6N7R - chains P and R of the 18 polymer chains in the assembly; structure by electron microscopy, 3.20 A resolution.

Chain P:
Molecule: Small nuclear ribonucleoprotein F
From: Saccharomyces cerevisiae (strain ATCC 204508 / S288c)
UniProtKB: P54999 (RUXF_YEAST); residues 1-86 here = UniProt positions 1-86
Chain sequence (86 residues; numbered 1 to 86; the number before each row is that of its first residue):
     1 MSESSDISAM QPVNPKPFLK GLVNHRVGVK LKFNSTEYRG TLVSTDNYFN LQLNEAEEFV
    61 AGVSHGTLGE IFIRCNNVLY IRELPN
Unresolved in the structure: 1-11, 86

Chain R:
Molecule: U1 snRNA
From: Saccharomyces cerevisiae
Sequence (568 nucleotides; row label = number of the first residue in the row):
     1 AUACUUACCU UAAGAUAUCA GAGGAGAUCA AGAAGUCCUA CUGAUCAAAC AUGCGCUUCC
    61 AAUAGUAGAA GGACGUUAAG CAUUUAUCAU UGAACUAUAA UUGUUCAUUG AAGUCAUUGA
   121 UGCAAACUCC UUGGUCACAC ACACAUACGG CGCGGAAGGC GUGUUUGCUG ACGUUUCCAU
   181 UCCCUUGUUU CAAUCAUUGG UUAAUCCCUU GAUUCCUUUG GGGAUUUUUG GGUUAAACUG
   241 AUUUUUGGGG CCCUUUGUUU CUUCUGCCUG GAGAAGUUUG ACACCAAAUU CAAAUUGGUG
   301 UUAGGGGAGC UGGGGCCUUU CAAAAGAGAG CUUUGUAGAG GCAUUCUUUU UGACUACUUU
   361 UCUCUAGCGU GCCAUUUUAG UUUUUGACGG CAGAUUCGAA UGAACUUAAG UUUAUGAUGA
   421 AGGUAUGGCU GUUGAGAUUA UUUGGUCGGG AUUGUAGUUU GAAGAUGUGC UCUUUUGAGC
   481 AGUCUCAACU UUGCUCGUUC CCGUUAUGGG AAAAAUUUUG GAAGGUCUUG GUAGGAACGG
   541 GUGGAUCUUA UAAUUUUUGA UUUAUUUU
Unresolved in the structure: 26-32, 566-568

Interface between chain P and chain R:
Residue-residue contacts (13; chain P residue first):
  Lys-32(P) / A560(R)  salt bridge to the phosphate
  Asp-46(P) / A552(R)  base contact
  Asn-47(P) / A553(R)  hydrogen bond to the base
  Tyr-48(P) / U551(R)  sugar contact
  Tyr-48(P) / A552(R)  stacking on the base
  Tyr-48(P) / A553(R)  hydrogen bond to the phosphate
  Phe-49(P) / A553(R)  base contact
  Asn-50(P) / A552(R)  base contact
  Arg-74(P) / A552(R)  base contact
  Arg-74(P) / U558(R)  phosphate contact
  Arg-74(P) / G559(R)  salt bridge to the phosphate
  Asn-76(P) / G559(R)  hydrogen bond to the phosphate
  Asn-76(P) / A560(R)  hydrogen bond to the phosphate
Also at the interface, not in a pair above, chain P (10 interface residues in all): Phe-33, Cys-75

Overview:
10 residues of chain P face 6 of chain R across their interface; the contacts include 4 hydrogen bonds, 2 salt
bridges and 1 aromatic stacking contact. Polar contacts include Asn-47(P)/A553(R), Tyr-48(P)/A553(R) and
Asn-76(P)/G559(R).
Here chain P is Small nuclear ribonucleoprotein F (Saccharomyces cerevisiae (strain ATCC 204508 / S288c)) and
chain R is U1 snRNA (Saccharomyces cerevisiae). Entry 6N7R (Saccharomyces cerevisiae spliceosomal E complex
(ACT1)) was determined by electron microscopy together with 6N7P from the same study.
